Entry 8TL4 (electron microscopy, 3.20 A resolution); this record covers chains A and E of the 12 polymer chains in the assembly.

== Chain A (and E) ==
Protein: BG505 DS-SOSIP Surface protein gp120
From: Human immunodeficiency virus 1
Notes: chain E of this document is another copy of the same molecule, construct and numbering; everything in this record applies to it too
Reference sequence: Q2N0S5 (Q2N0S5_9HIV1); the construct lacks a stretch of the UniProt sequence and is renumbered around it, so the offset changes along the chain: 31-141 = UniProt 30-140; 150-184 = UniProt 141-175; 189-309 = UniProt 188-308; 312-321 = UniProt 309-318; 2 more segments
Chain sequence (481 residues; numbered 31 to 513 plus 13 insertion-coded residues; 15 numbers in that range are skipped by the numbering (no residue carries them; nothing is unmodelled there); the number before each row is that of its first residue; a row labelled like 184A-184L holds insertion residues (184A, then the next letters in order)):
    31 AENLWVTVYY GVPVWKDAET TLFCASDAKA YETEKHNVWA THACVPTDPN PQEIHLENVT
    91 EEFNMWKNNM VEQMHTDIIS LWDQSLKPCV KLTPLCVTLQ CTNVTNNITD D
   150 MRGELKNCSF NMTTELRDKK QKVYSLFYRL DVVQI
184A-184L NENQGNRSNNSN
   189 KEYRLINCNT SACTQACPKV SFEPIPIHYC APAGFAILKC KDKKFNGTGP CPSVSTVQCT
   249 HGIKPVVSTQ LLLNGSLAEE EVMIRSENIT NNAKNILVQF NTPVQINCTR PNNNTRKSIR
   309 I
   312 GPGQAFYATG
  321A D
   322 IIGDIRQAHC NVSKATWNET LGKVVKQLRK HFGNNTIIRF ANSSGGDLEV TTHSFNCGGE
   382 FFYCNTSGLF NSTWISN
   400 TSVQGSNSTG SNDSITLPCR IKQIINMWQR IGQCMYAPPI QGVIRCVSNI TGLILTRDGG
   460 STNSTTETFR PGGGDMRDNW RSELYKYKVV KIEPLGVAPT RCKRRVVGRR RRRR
Unresolved in the structure: 58-65, 184A-184L, 400-409, 504-513
Disulfide bonds: Cys54-Cys74, Cys119-Cys205, Cys126-Cys196, Cys131-Cys157, Cys201-Cys433, Cys218-Cys247, Cys228-Cys239, Cys296-Cys331, Cys378-Cys445, Cys385-Cys418
Covalent attachments: N-acetylglucosamine (NAG) linked to Asn88, Asn133, Asn156, Asn160, Asn197, Asn234, Asn262, Asn276, Asn295, Asn301, Asn332, Asn363, Asn386, Asn392, Asn448
Construct notes: engineered mutation Cys201 (Ile200 in Q2N0S5), Asn332 (Thr330 in Q2N0S5), Cys433 (Ala430 in Q2N0S5), Cys501 (Ala498 in Q2N0S5), Arg509 (Glu506 in Q2N0S5), Arg510 (Lys507 in Q2N0S5); insertion (512-513)

== Chain A / chain E interface ==
Contacting residue pairs (17):
  Glu164(A) with Cys126(E); Asn197(E)
  Leu165(A) with Cys126(E); Thr128(E); Ile184(E), hydrophobic
  Arg166(A) with Pro124(E), hydrogen bond (side chain-backbone); Cys126(E), hydrogen bond (backbone-backbone); Asn160(E), hydrogen bond (side chain-backbone); Met161(E); Thr162(E); Lys169(E)
  Asp167(A) with Val127(E); Thr128(E), hydrogen bond
  Pro313(A) with Cys196(E); Thr198(E); Ala200(E)
  Gly314(A) with Thr198(E), hydrogen bond (backbone-backbone)
Also at the interface, not in a pair above, chain A (8 interface residues in all): Lys168, Arg308
Also at the interface, not in a pair above, chain E (15 interface residues in all): Arg192, Ser199

== Summary ==
Chain A and chain E form an interface of 8 and 15 residues respectively; the contacts include 5 hydrogen
bonds. Polar pairs include Arg166(A)-Pro124(E), Arg166(A)-Asn160(E) and Asp167(A)-Thr128(E).
N-acetylglucosamine is covalently linked to Asn88(A), Asn133(A), Asn156(A), Asn160(A), Asn197(A) and Asn234(A)
and 9 more.
Both chains are BG505 DS-SOSIP Surface protein gp120 (Human immunodeficiency virus 1). Entry 8TL4 (CRYO-EM
STRUCTURE OF HIV-1 BG505DS-SOSIP.664 ENV TRIMER BOUND TO DJ85-e.01 FAB) was determined by electron microscopy
together with 8TDX, 8TE7, 8TJR, 8TJS, 8TKC, 8TL2 and 5 further entries from the same study.
